PDB entry 8U1S | electron microscopy, 3.21 A resolution | chains A and H of the 12 polymer chains in the assembly

Chain A:
Name: Neuraminidase
From: Influenza B virus (B/Iowa/06/2017)
UniProtKB: A0A1S7DL21 (A0A1S7DL21_9INFB); residues 1-466 here = UniProt positions 1-466
Sequence (466 residues; each row starts with the number of its first residue):
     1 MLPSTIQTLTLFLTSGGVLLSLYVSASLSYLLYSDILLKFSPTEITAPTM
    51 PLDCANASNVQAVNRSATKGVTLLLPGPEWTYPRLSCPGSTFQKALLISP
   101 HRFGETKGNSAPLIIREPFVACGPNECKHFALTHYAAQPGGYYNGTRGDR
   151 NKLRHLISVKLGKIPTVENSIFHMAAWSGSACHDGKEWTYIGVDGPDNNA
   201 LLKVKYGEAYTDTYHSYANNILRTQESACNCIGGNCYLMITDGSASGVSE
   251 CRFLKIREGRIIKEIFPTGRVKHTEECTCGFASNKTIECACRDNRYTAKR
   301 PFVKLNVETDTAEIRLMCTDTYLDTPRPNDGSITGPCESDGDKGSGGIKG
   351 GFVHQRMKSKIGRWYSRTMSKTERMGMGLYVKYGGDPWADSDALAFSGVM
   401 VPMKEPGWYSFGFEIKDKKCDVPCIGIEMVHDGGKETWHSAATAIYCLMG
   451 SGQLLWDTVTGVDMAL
Disordered / not traced: 1-77, 101-112, 135-149, 195-198, 431-440, 456-466
Disulfide bonds: Cys87-Cys420, Cys122-Cys127, Cys182-Cys229, Cys231-Cys236, Cys277-Cys291, Cys279-Cys289, Cys318-Cys337, Cys424-Cys447
Glycans and other covalent adducts: N-acetylglucosamine (NAG) linked to Asn284

Chain H:
Name: mAb-393 heavy chain
From: Homo sapiens
Sequence (123 residues; each row starts with the number of its first residue; a row labelled like 35A-35B holds insertion residues (35A, then the next letters in order)):
     1 QVQLQEAGPGLVKPSETLSLTCTVSGGSVSDTSYF
35A-35B WG
    36 WIRQPPGKGLEWIGSVSYTGDNYYNPSLRSRVAISLDAPKNRFSLKL
82A-82C RSV
    83 TAADTAVYYCARRPTHFD
100A-100E FWKTF
   101 DYWGQGSLVTVSS
Disordered / not traced: 1-2
Disulfide bonds: Cys22-Cys92

Chain A / chain H interface:
Contacting residue pairs (26):
  Val248(A) - Thr54(H)
  Thr268(A) - Asn57(H)  hydrogen bond
  Thr268(A) - Arg64(H)
  Gly269(A) - Asp56(H)
  Gly269(A) - Asn57(H)  hydrogen bond (backbone-backbone)
  Gly269(A) - Tyr58(H)
  Arg270(A) - Asp56(H)
  Arg270(A) - Tyr58(H)
  Val271(A) - Gly55(H)
  Val271(A) - Asp56(H)  hydrogen bond (backbone-side chain)
  Lys272(A) - Thr54(H)
  Lys272(A) - Asp56(H)  hydrogen bond (backbone-side chain)
  Glu313(A) - Arg64(H)  salt bridge
  Arg315(A) - Tyr58(H)
  Ile333(A) - Asp100(H)
  Thr334(A) - Asp100(H)
  Thr334(A) - Trp100B(H)  hydrogen bond (backbone-side chain)
  Gly335(A) - Asp100(H)
  Pro336(A) - Asp100(H)
  Pro336(A) - Phe100A(H)
  Glu338(A) - Arg95(H)  salt bridge
  Glu338(A) - Phe100A(H)
  Ser339(A) - Asp100(H)  hydrogen bond
  Ser339(A) - Phe100A(H)
  Asp340(A) - Asp100(H)
  Asp340(A) - Phe100A(H)
Interface residues without a listed pair, chain H (11 interface residues in all): Tyr59

Summary:
Chain A and chain H form an interface of 15 and 11 residues respectively, with 6 hydrogen bonds and 2 salt
bridges. Among the polar pairs are Glu313(A)-Arg64(H), Glu338(A)-Arg95(H) and Thr268(A)-Asn57(H).
N-acetylglucosamine is covalently linked to Asn284(A).
Chain A is Neuraminidase (Influenza B virus (B/Iowa/06/2017)) and chain H is mAb-393 heavy chain (Homo
sapiens); the structure, A mechanistic understanding of protective influenza B neuraminidase mAbs at the
airway interface, was determined by electron microscopy together with 8U1C from the same study.
